PDB entry 8R3M | electron microscopy, 3.49 A resolution | chains D and E of the 10 polymer chains in the assembly

# Chain D
Name: DNA-directed RNA polymerase subunit beta'
From: Mycolicibacterium smegmatis MC2 155
UniProtKB: A0QS66 (RPOC_MYCS2); numbering as in UniProt (aligned over 1-1317)
Sequence (1317 residues; row label = number of the first residue in the row):
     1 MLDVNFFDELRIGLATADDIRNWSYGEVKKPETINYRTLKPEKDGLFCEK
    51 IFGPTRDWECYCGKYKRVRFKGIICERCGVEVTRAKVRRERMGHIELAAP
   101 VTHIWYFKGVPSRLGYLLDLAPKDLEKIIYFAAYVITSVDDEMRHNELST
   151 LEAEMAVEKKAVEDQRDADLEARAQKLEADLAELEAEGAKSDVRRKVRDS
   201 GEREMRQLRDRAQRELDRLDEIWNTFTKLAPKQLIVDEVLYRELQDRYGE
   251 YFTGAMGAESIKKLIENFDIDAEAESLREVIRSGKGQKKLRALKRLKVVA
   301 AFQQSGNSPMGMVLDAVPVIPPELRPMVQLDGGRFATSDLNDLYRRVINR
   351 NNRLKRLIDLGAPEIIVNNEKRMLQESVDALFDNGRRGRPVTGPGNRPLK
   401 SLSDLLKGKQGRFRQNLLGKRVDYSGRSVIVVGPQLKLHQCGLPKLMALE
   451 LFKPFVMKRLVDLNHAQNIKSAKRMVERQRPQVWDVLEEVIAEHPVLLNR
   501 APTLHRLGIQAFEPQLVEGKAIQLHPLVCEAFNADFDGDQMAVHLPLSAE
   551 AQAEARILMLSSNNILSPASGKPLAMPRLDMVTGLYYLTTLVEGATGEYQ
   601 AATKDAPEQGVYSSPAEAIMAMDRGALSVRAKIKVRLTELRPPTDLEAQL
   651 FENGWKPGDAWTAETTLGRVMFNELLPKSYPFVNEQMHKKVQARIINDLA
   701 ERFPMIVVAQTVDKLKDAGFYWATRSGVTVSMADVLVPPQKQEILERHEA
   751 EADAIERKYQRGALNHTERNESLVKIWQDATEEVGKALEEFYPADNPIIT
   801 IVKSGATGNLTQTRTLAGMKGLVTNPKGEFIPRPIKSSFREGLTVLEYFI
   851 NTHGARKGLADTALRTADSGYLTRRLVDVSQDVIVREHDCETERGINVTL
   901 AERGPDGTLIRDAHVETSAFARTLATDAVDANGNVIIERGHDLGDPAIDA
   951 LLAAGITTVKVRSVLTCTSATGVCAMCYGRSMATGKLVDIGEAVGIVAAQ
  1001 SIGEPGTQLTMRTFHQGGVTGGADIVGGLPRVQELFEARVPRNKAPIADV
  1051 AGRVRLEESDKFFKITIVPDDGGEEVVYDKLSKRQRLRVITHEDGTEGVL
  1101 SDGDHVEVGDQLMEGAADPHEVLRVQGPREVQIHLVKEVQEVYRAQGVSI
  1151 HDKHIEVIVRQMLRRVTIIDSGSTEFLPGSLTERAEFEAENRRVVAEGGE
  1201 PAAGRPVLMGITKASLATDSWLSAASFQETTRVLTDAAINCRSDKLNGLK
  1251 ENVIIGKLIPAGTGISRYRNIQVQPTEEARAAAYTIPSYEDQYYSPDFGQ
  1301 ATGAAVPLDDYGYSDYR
Not modelled in the structure: 1-3, 1284-1317
Bound ions: Zn2+ site 1: Cys60, Cys62, Cys75, Cys78; Mg2+: Asp535, Asp537, Asp539 (shared with 1 residue of chain H); Zn2+ site 2: Cys890, Cys967, Cys974, Cys977

# Chain E
Name: DNA-directed RNA polymerase subunit omega
From: Mycolicibacterium smegmatis MC2 155
Notes: EC 2.7.7.6
UniProtKB: A0QWT1 (RPOZ_MYCS2); residue numbers follow UniProt; this construct covers 1-107
Sequence (107 residues; numbered 1 to 107; the number before each row is that of its first residue):
     1 MSTPHADAQLNAADDLGIDSSAASAYDTPLGITNPPIDELLSRASSKYAL
    51 VIYAAKRARQINDYYNQLGDGILEYVGPLVEPGLQEKPLSIALREIHGDL
   101 LEHTEGE
Not modelled in the structure: 1-23

# How chain D and chain E interact
Pairs across the interface (71):
  His439(D) - Leu30(E)  hydrogen bond (side chain-backbone)
  His439(D) - Thr33(E)
  Glu489(D) - Gln85(E)
  Val490(D) - Lys87(E)  hydrogen bond (backbone-side chain)
  Ala492(D) - Lys87(E)  hydrogen bond (backbone-side chain)
  Glu493(D) - Ile32(E)
  Glu493(D) - Ser90(E)  hydrogen bond
  Glu513(D) - Gly31(E)
  Glu513(D) - Ile32(E)  hydrogen bond (side chain-backbone)
  Glu550(D) - Ala55(E)
  Glu550(D) - Arg59(E)  salt bridge
  Gln552(D) - Leu89(E)
  Ala553(D) - Val51(E)  hydrophobic
  Ala553(D) - Leu89(E)
  Glu554(D) - Val51(E)
  Arg556(D) - Ile32(E)
  Arg556(D) - Asn34(E)
  Arg556(D) - Ser90(E)
  Arg556(D) - Leu93(E)
  Ile557(D) - Ile37(E)  hydrophobic
  Ile557(D) - Val51(E)  hydrophobic
  Leu558(D) - Lys47(E)
  Leu558(D) - Tyr48(E)  hydrophobic
  Leu560(D) - Ile32(E)  hydrophobic
  Asn563(D) - Ile37(E)
  Pro704(D) - Asp38(E)
  Met705(D) - Asp38(E)  hydrogen bond (backbone-side chain)
  Ile706(D) - Thr33(E)
  Val707(D) - Tyr26(E)  hydrophobic
  Gln710(D) - Asp27(E)  hydrogen bond (side chain-backbone)
  Lys714(D) - Asp27(E)  salt bridge
  Thr984(D) - Lys47(E)
  Asp989(D) - Ser46(E)  hydrogen bond
  Asp989(D) - Lys47(E)
  Ile990(D) - Tyr48(E)
  Glu992(D) - Tyr48(E)  hydrogen bond
  Gly1262(D) - Tyr48(E)
  Thr1263(D) - Tyr48(E)
  Ser1266(D) - Gly106(E)
  Arg1267(D) - Glu105(E)  salt bridge
  Arg1267(D) - Gly106(E)  hydrogen bond (backbone-backbone)
  Arg1267(D) - Glu107(E)  salt bridge
  Tyr1268(D) - Ser46(E)
  Tyr1268(D) - Tyr48(E)  hydrophobic
  Tyr1268(D) - Ala49(E)  hydrophobic
  Tyr1268(D) - Ile52(E)
  Tyr1268(D) - Glu105(E)
  Arg1269(D) - Lys56(E)
  Asn1270(D) - Gly106(E)
  Ile1271(D) - Ala49(E)  hydrophobic
  Ile1271(D) - Ile52(E)  hydrophobic
  Ile1271(D) - Lys56(E)  hydrogen bond (backbone-side chain)
  Ile1271(D) - His103(E)
  Ile1271(D) - Thr104(E)
  Gln1272(D) - His103(E)
  Gln1272(D) - Thr104(E)  hydrogen bond (backbone-backbone)
  Val1273(D) - Tyr53(E)  hydrophobic
  Val1273(D) - Lys56(E)
  Val1273(D) - Gln60(E)  hydrogen bond (backbone-side chain)
  Val1273(D) - Glu102(E)
  Gln1274(D) - Leu101(E)
  Gln1274(D) - Glu102(E)  hydrogen bond (backbone-backbone)
  Pro1275(D) - Val76(E)  hydrophobic
  Pro1275(D) - Leu79(E)  hydrophobic
  Pro1275(D) - Leu100(E)
  Pro1275(D) - Leu101(E)  hydrophobic
  Thr1276(D) - Leu100(E)  hydrogen bond (side chain-backbone)
  Thr1276(D) - Leu101(E)
  Thr1276(D) - Glu102(E)
  Ala1279(D) - Leu79(E)  hydrophobic
  Ala1279(D) - Leu100(E)  hydrophobic
Also at the interface, not in a pair above, chain D (48 interface residues in all): Lys437, Gln440, Arg459, His494, Ala549, Gly991, Glu1277, Arg1280, Ala1283
Also at the interface, not in a pair above, chain E (42 interface residues in all): Thr28, Pro29, Pro36, Ser45, Leu50, Arg57, Ala58

# In short
The interface between chain D and chain E involves 48 residues on one side and 42 on the other; the contacts
include 15 hydrogen bonds and 4 salt bridges. Polar pairs include Glu550(D)-Arg59(E), Lys714(D)-Asp27(E) and
Arg1267(D)-Glu105(E).
Chain D is DNA-directed RNA polymerase subunit beta' and chain E is DNA-directed RNA polymerase subunit omega,
both from Mycolicibacterium smegmatis MC2 155; the structure, Mycobacterium smegnatis RNA polymerase
transcription initiation complex with SigmaA, RbpA, HelD N-terminal, CO and PCh loop ..., was determined by
electron microscopy, deposited together with 8Q3I, 8QN8, 8QTI, 8QU6, 8R2M, 8R6P and 8R6R.
